Entry 3A5W (X-ray diffraction, 2.20 A resolution); this record covers chains E and F of the 10 polymer chains in the assembly.

[Chain E (and F)]
Name: Probable peroxiredoxin
Source organism: Aeropyrum pernix
Notes: EC 1.11.1.15; chain F of this document is another copy of the same molecule, construct and numbering; everything in this record applies to it too
UniProt: Q9Y9L0 (TDXH_AERPE); residues 2-250 here = UniProt positions 2-250
Sequence (249 residues; each row starts with the number of its first residue):
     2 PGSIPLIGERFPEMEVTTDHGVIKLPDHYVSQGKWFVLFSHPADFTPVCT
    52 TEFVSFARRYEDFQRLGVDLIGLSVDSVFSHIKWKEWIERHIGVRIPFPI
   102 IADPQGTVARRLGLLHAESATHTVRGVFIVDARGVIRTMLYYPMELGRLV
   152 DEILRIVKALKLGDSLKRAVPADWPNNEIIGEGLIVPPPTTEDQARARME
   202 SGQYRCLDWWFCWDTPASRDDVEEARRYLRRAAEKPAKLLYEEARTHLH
Disordered / not traced: 119-120, 246-250 (chain F: 246-250)
UniProt features mapped onto this chain:
  - active site: Cys-50 (Cysteine sulfenic acid (-SOH) intermediate)
  - binding site (substrate): Arg-126
  - mutagenesis: Cys-50 (C50S: Abolishes enzyme activity), Cys-207 (C207S: Reduces enzyme activity), Cys-213 (C213S: Abolishes enzyme activity)
Disulfides: Cys-207/Cys-213

[How chain E and chain F interact]
Pairs across the interface - 172 pairs, chain E then chain F:
  Pro-2(E) / Ser-4(F)
  Pro-2(E) / Ile-5(F)
  Pro-2(E) / Leu-7(F)
  Pro-2(E) / Glu-10(F)
  Gly-3(E) / Gly-3(F)
  Gly-3(E) / Ser-4(F)  hydrogen bond (backbone-side chain)
  Gly-3(E) / Ile-5(F)  hydrogen bond (backbone-backbone)
  Gly-3(E) / Leu-7(F)
  Ser-4(E) / Gly-3(F)
  Ile-5(E) / Pro-2(F)
  Ile-5(E) / Gly-3(F)  hydrogen bond (backbone-backbone)
  Ile-5(E) / Ile-5(F)  hydrophobic
  Leu-7(E) / Pro-2(F)
  Leu-7(E) / Gly-3(F)
  Leu-7(E) / His-117(F)
  Leu-7(E) / Ala-118(F)
  Ile-8(E) / His-117(F)
  Ile-8(E) / Ala-118(F)  hydrogen bond (backbone-backbone)
  Ile-8(E) / Glu-119(F)  hydrogen bond (backbone-backbone)
  Ile-8(E) / Tyr-142(F)
  Ile-8(E) / Tyr-143(F)
  Gly-9(E) / Ala-118(F)
  Glu-10(E) / Pro-2(F)
  Glu-10(E) / Ala-118(F)
  Phe-46(E) / Trp-211(F)
  Thr-47(E) / Trp-211(F)
  Pro-48(E) / Ile-186(F)  hydrophobic
  Pro-48(E) / Pro-189(F)
  Pro-48(E) / Trp-211(F)
  Pro-48(E) / Phe-212(F)  hydrophobic
  Val-49(E) / Ala-170(F)  hydrophobic
  Val-49(E) / Val-171(F)
  Val-49(E) / Ile-186(F)  hydrophobic
  Thr-51(E) / Trp-211(F)
  Thr-52(E) / Pro-172(F)
  Thr-52(E) / Ala-173(F)  hydrogen bond (side chain-backbone)
  Thr-52(E) / Asn-178(F)
  Thr-52(E) / Ile-180(F)
  Thr-52(E) / Phe-212(F)
  Glu-53(E) / Ala-173(F)
  Val-55(E) / Ile-180(F)  hydrophobic
  Ser-56(E) / Asp-174(F)  hydrogen bond
  Ser-56(E) / Glu-179(F)
  Arg-59(E) / Glu-179(F)
  Arg-60(E) / Glu-179(F)  salt bridge
  Trp-85(E) / Trp-211(F)
  Trp-88(E) / Leu-208(F)
  Trp-88(E) / Asp-209(F)  hydrogen bond
  Trp-88(E) / Trp-211(F)
  Leu-116(E) / Leu-7(F)
  His-117(E) / Leu-7(F)
  His-117(E) / Ile-8(F)
  His-117(E) / Met-140(F)
  Ala-118(E) / Ile-8(F)  hydrogen bond (backbone-backbone)
  Ala-118(E) / Gly-9(F)
  Ala-118(E) / Glu-10(F)
  Arg-138(E) / Pro-144(F)
  Arg-138(E) / Glu-146(F)  salt bridge
  Thr-139(E) / Tyr-142(F)
  Thr-139(E) / Pro-144(F)
  Met-140(E) / His-117(F)
  Met-140(E) / Leu-141(F)
  Met-140(E) / Tyr-142(F)  hydrogen bond (backbone-backbone)
  Leu-141(E) / Met-140(F)
  Leu-141(E) / Leu-141(F)  hydrophobic
  Tyr-142(E) / Ile-8(F)
  Tyr-142(E) / Thr-139(F)
  Tyr-142(E) / Met-140(F)  hydrogen bond (backbone-backbone)
  Tyr-142(E) / Tyr-142(F)  hydrophobic
  Tyr-143(E) / Leu-141(F)  hydrophobic
  Tyr-143(E) / Glu-153(F)  hydrogen bond
  Tyr-143(E) / Ile-157(F)
  Pro-144(E) / Arg-138(F)
  Pro-144(E) / Thr-139(F)
  Glu-146(E) / Arg-138(F)  salt bridge
  Glu-146(E) / Ala-170(F)
  Glu-146(E) / Val-171(F)  hydrogen bond (backbone-backbone)
  Leu-147(E) / Ile-157(F)  hydrophobic
  Leu-147(E) / Ala-160(F)  hydrophobic
  Leu-147(E) / Leu-161(F)  hydrophobic
  Leu-147(E) / Val-171(F)
  Gly-148(E) / Arg-156(F)  hydrogen bond (backbone-side chain)
  Gly-148(E) / Val-171(F)  hydrogen bond (backbone-backbone)
  Arg-149(E) / Ala-173(F)
  Arg-149(E) / Asp-174(F)  hydrogen bond (backbone-backbone)
  Leu-150(E) / Glu-153(F)
  Leu-150(E) / Arg-156(F)
  Leu-150(E) / Asp-174(F)
  Val-151(E) / Asp-174(F)  hydrogen bond (backbone-side chain)
  Glu-153(E) / Tyr-143(F)  hydrogen bond
  Glu-153(E) / Leu-150(F)
  Arg-156(E) / Gly-148(F)  hydrogen bond (side chain-backbone)
  Arg-156(E) / Leu-150(F)
  Ile-157(E) / Leu-147(F)  hydrophobic
  Ala-160(E) / Leu-147(F)  hydrophobic
  Leu-161(E) / Glu-146(F)
  Leu-161(E) / Leu-147(F)  hydrophobic
  Ala-170(E) / Val-49(F)  hydrophobic
  Ala-170(E) / Glu-146(F)
  Val-171(E) / Val-49(F)
  Val-171(E) / Glu-146(F)  hydrogen bond (backbone-backbone)
  Val-171(E) / Leu-147(F)
  Val-171(E) / Gly-148(F)  hydrogen bond (backbone-backbone)
  Pro-172(E) / Thr-52(F)
  Ala-173(E) / Thr-52(F)  hydrogen bond (backbone-side chain)
  Ala-173(E) / Glu-53(F)
  Ala-173(E) / Arg-149(F)
  Asp-174(E) / Ser-56(F)  hydrogen bond
  Asp-174(E) / Arg-60(F)  salt bridge
  Asp-174(E) / Arg-149(F)  hydrogen bond (backbone-backbone)
  Asp-174(E) / Leu-150(F)
  Asp-174(E) / Val-151(F)  hydrogen bond (side chain-backbone)
  Asn-177(E) / Ala-233(F)  hydrogen bond (side chain-backbone)
  Asn-177(E) / Ala-234(F)
  Asn-177(E) / Glu-235(F)
  Asn-177(E) / Lys-236(F)
  Asn-177(E) / Pro-237(F)
  Asn-178(E) / Thr-52(F)
  Asn-178(E) / Pro-237(F)
  Glu-179(E) / Ser-56(F)
  Glu-179(E) / Arg-59(F)
  Glu-179(E) / Arg-60(F)  salt bridge
  Glu-179(E) / Leu-240(F)
  Glu-179(E) / Leu-241(F)  hydrogen bond (backbone-backbone)
  Ile-180(E) / Val-55(F)  hydrophobic
  Ile-180(E) / Leu-240(F)
  Ile-180(E) / Tyr-242(F)  hydrogen bond (backbone-backbone)
  Gly-182(E) / Leu-240(F)
  Ile-186(E) / Pro-48(F)  hydrophobic
  Ile-186(E) / Val-49(F)  hydrophobic
  Pro-189(E) / Pro-48(F)
  Arg-206(E) / Tyr-242(F)
  Leu-208(E) / Trp-88(F)
  Leu-208(E) / Ile-93(F)  hydrophobic
  Leu-208(E) / Ala-245(F)
  Asp-209(E) / Trp-88(F)  hydrogen bond
  Trp-211(E) / Phe-46(F)
  Trp-211(E) / Thr-47(F)
  Trp-211(E) / Pro-48(F)
  Trp-211(E) / Thr-51(F)
  Trp-211(E) / Trp-88(F)
  Phe-212(E) / Pro-48(F)
  Phe-212(E) / Thr-51(F)
  Phe-212(E) / Thr-52(F)
  Trp-214(E) / Tyr-242(F)  hydrophobic
  Leu-230(E) / Ala-233(F)
  Leu-230(E) / Ala-234(F)
  Arg-231(E) / Ala-234(F)
  Ala-233(E) / Asn-177(F)  hydrogen bond (backbone-side chain)
  Ala-233(E) / Leu-230(F)
  Ala-234(E) / Asn-177(F)  hydrogen bond (backbone-side chain)
  Ala-234(E) / Arg-227(F)
  Ala-234(E) / Leu-230(F)
  Ala-234(E) / Arg-231(F)
  Glu-235(E) / Asn-177(F)
  Lys-236(E) / Asn-177(F)
  Lys-236(E) / Glu-183(F)  salt bridge
  Lys-236(E) / Arg-227(F)
  Pro-237(E) / Asn-177(F)
  Pro-237(E) / Asn-178(F)
  Leu-240(E) / Asn-178(F)
  Leu-240(E) / Glu-179(F)
  Leu-240(E) / Ile-180(F)
  Leu-240(E) / Ile-181(F)
  Leu-240(E) / Gly-182(F)
  Leu-241(E) / Glu-179(F)  hydrogen bond (backbone-backbone)
  Leu-241(E) / Ile-180(F)
  Tyr-242(E) / Ile-180(F)  hydrogen bond (backbone-backbone)
  Tyr-242(E) / Arg-206(F)
  Tyr-242(E) / Leu-208(F)  hydrophobic
  Tyr-242(E) / Trp-214(F)
  Ala-245(E) / Leu-208(F)  hydrophobic
Also at the interface, not in a pair above, chain E (78 interface residues in all): Pro-6, Ile-93, Val-125, Ile-181, Cys-207, Arg-227, Lys-239
Also at the interface, not in a pair above, chain F (82 interface residues in all): Pro-6, Trp-85, Gly-114, Leu-116, Val-125, Pro-176, Cys-207, Lys-239

[Overview]
Chain E and chain F form an interface of 78 and 82 residues respectively, with 33 hydrogen bonds and 6 salt
bridges. Polar contacts include Arg-60(E)/Glu-179(F), Arg-138(E)/Glu-146(F) and Asp-174(E)/Arg-60(F). UniProt
lists active-site residue Cys-50(E), substrate-binding residue Arg-126(E) and 3 mutagenesis sites on chain E.
Both chains are Probable peroxiredoxin (Aeropyrum pernix). Entry 3A5W (Peroxiredoxin (wild type) from
Aeropyrum pernix K1 (reduced form)) was determined by X-ray diffraction together with 3A2V, 3A2W and 3A2X from
the same study.
